PDB entry 3IMU | X-ray diffraction, 1.40 A resolution | chains A and B

Chain A (and B):
Protein: Transthyretin
Organism: Homo sapiens
Notes: chain B of this document is another copy of the same molecule, construct and numbering; everything in this record applies to it too
UniProtKB: P02766 (TTHY_HUMAN); residues 1-127 here correspond to UniProt positions 21-147 (UniProt number = residue number + 20)
Amino-acid sequence (127 residues; each row starts with the number of its first residue):
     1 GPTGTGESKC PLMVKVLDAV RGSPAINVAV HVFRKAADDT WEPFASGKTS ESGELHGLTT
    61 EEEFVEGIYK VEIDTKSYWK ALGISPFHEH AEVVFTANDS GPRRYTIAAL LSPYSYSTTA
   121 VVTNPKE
Unresolved in the structure: 1-10, 126-127 (chain B: 1-10, 125-127)
Curated features (UniProtKB/Swiss-Prot):
  - binding site (L-thyroxine): K15, E54, S117
  - modified residue: C10 (Sulfocysteine), E42 (4-carboxyglutamate), S52 (Phosphoserine)
  - glycosylation: N98 (N-linked (GlcNAc...) asparagine)
Small-molecule neighbours: IW4 (4-[(E)-2-(3-aminophenyl)ethenyl]-2,6-dibromoaniline): K15, L17, A108, A109, L110, S117, T118, T119
What the authors report for this chain:
  - binding site for IW4: L17, A108, L110, S117

Chain A / chain B interface:
Pairs across the interface (39):
  F87(A) with F95(B), hydrophobic; T96(B); Y105(B), hydrophobic; I107(B), hydrophobic; A120(B), hydrophobic; V122(B), hydrophobic
  H88(A) with V93(B); V94(B)
  E89(A) with V94(B), hydrogen bond (backbone-backbone); T96(B), hydrogen bond
  H90(A) with V94(B)
  E92(A) with E92(B); V94(B); Y116(B), hydrogen bond (backbone-side chain)
  V93(A) with H88(B)
  V94(A) with H88(B); E89(B), hydrogen bond (backbone-backbone); H90(B); E92(B)
  F95(A) with F87(B), hydrophobic
  T96(A) with E89(B), hydrogen bond
  Y105(A) with F87(B), hydrophobic
  I107(A) with F87(B), hydrophobic
  Y114(A) with T119(B), hydrogen bond (backbone-side chain); A120(B), hydrogen bond (backbone-backbone)
  S115(A) with T118(B), hydrogen bond (side chain-backbone); T119(B)
  Y116(A) with E92(B), hydrogen bond (side chain-backbone); S117(B); T118(B), hydrogen bond (backbone-backbone)
  S117(A) with Y116(B); S117(B)
  T118(A) with S115(B), hydrogen bond (backbone-side chain); Y116(B), hydrogen bond (backbone-backbone)
  T119(A) with Y114(B), hydrogen bond (side chain-backbone); S115(B)
  A120(A) with F87(B), hydrophobic; Y114(B), hydrogen bond (backbone-backbone)
  V122(A) with F87(B), hydrophobic
Other interface residues (no listed pair), chain A (21 interface residues in all): I68, K76
Other interface residues (no listed pair), chain B (22 interface residues in all): I68, K70, K76

Overview:
The interface between chain A and chain B involves 21 residues on one side and 22 on the other; the contacts
include 14 hydrogen bonds. Polar pairs include E89(A)-T96(B), E92(A)-Y116(B) and Y114(A)-T119(B). Bound to
chain A: compound IW4. From the paper: a binding site for IW4 at L17(A), A108(A) and L110(A) among others.
Both chains are Transthyretin (Homo sapiens). Entry 3IMU (Transthyretin in complex with
(E)-4-(3-aminostyryl)-2,6-dibromoaniline) was determined by X-ray diffraction, deposited together with 3IMR,
3IMS, 3IMT, 3IMV and 3IMW.
